PDB entry 7YZ6 | X-ray diffraction, 2.10 A resolution | chains B and F of the 3 polymer chains in the assembly

Chain B:
Molecule: Tubulin beta-2B chain
From: Bos taurus
UniProtKB: Q6B856 (TBB2B_BOVIN); numbering as in UniProt (aligned over 1-445)
Sequence (445 residues; numbered 1 to 445; the number before each row is that of its first residue):
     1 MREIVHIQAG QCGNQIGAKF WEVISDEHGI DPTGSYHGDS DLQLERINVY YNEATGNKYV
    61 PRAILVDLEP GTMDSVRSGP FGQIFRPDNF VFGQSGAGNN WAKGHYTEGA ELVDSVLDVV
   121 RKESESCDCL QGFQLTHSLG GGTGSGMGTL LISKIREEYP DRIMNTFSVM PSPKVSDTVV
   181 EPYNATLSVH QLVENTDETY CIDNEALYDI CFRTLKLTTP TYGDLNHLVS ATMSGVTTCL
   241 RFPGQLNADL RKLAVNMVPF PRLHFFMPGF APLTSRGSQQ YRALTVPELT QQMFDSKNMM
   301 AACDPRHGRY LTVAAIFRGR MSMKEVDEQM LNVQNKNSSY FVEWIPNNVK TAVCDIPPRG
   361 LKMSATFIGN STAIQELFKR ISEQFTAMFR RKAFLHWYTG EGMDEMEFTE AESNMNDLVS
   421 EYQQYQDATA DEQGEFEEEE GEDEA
Not modelled in the structure: 279-283, 432-445
UniProt features mapped onto this chain:
  - motif: Met1 to Ile4 (MREI motif)
  - binding site (GTP): Gln11, Glu69, Ser138, Gly142, Thr143, Gly144, Asn204, Asn226
  - binding site (Mg(2+)): Glu69
  - modified residue: Ser40 (Phosphoserine), Thr55 (Phosphothreonine), Lys58 (N6-acetyllysine), Ser172 (Phosphoserine), Thr285 (Phosphothreonine), Thr290 (Phosphothreonine), Arg318 (Omega-N-methylarginine), Glu438 (5-glutamyl polyglutamate)
  - cross-link (Glycyl lysine isopeptide (Lys-Gly)): Lys58 (interchain with G-Cter in ubiquitin), Lys324 (interchain with G-Cter in ubiquitin)
Ligand contacts:
  - GTP (guanosine-5'-triphosphate): Gly10, Gln11, Cys12, Gln15, Ile16, Asp67, Ala97, Gly98, Asn99, Asn100, Ser138, Gly140, Gly141, Gly142, Thr143, Gly144, Ser145, Val169, Pro171, Val175, Ser176, Glu181, Asn204, Leu207, Tyr222, Leu225, Asn226
  - Azo-Combretastatin A4 (cis) (IBL): Val236, Cys239, Leu240, Leu246, Ala248, Asp249, Lys252, Leu253, Asn256, Met257, Thr312, Val313, Ala314, Ala315, Ile316, Asn348, Lys350, Thr351, Ala352, Ile368

Chain F:
Molecule: Designed Ankyrin Repeat Protein (DARPIN) D1
From: synthetic construct
Notes: antibody fragment or engineered binder
Sequence (169 residues; numbered 1 to 169; the number before each row is that of its first residue):
     1 MRGSHHHHHH GSDLGKKLLE AARAGQDDEV RILMANGADV NATDASGLTP LHLAATYGHL
    61 EIVEVLLKHG ADVNAIDIMG STPLHLAALI GHLEIVEVLL KHGADVNAVD TWGDTPLHLA
   121 AIMGHLEIVE VLLKHGADVN AQDKFGKTAF DISIDNGNED LAEILQKLN
Not modelled in the structure: 1-12, 168-169

Chain B / chain F interface:
Pairs across the interface (27):
  Pro173(B) - Met123(F)
  Lys174(B) - Asn158(F)  hydrogen bond
  Lys174(B) - Asp160(F)  salt bridge
  Asp177(B) - Met123(F)
  Asp177(B) - His125(F)  salt bridge
  Val179(B) - Ile90(F)
  Arg213(B) - Glu159(F)  salt bridge
  Arg213(B) - Asp160(F)  salt bridge
  Arg213(B) - Glu163(F)  salt bridge
  Glu383(B) - Ile122(F)
  Glu383(B) - Asn156(F)  hydrogen bond
  Gln384(B) - Ile122(F)  hydrogen bond (side chain-backbone)
  Gln384(B) - Met123(F)
  Ala387(B) - Leu89(F)
  Ala387(B) - Ile122(F)  hydrophobic
  Met388(B) - Ile90(F)  hydrophobic
  Met388(B) - Met123(F)  hydrophobic
  Arg390(B) - Trp112(F)
  Arg390(B) - Phe145(F)
  Arg391(B) - Asp110(F)  salt bridge
  Arg391(B) - Trp112(F)
  Arg391(B) - Asp114(F)  salt bridge
  Arg391(B) - Leu119(F)
  Phe394(B) - Thr56(F)
  Phe394(B) - Tyr57(F)  hydrophobic
  Phe394(B) - Ile90(F)  hydrophobic
  His396(B) - Tyr57(F)  hydrogen bond
Also at the interface, not in a pair above, chain B (18 interface residues in all): Pro182, Asp209, Phe212, Arg380, Ala393
Also at the interface, not in a pair above, chain F (21 interface residues in all): Ser81, Leu86, Gly124, Ile152

In short:
18 residues of chain B and 21 residues of chain F are in contact; the contacts include 4 hydrogen bonds and 7
salt bridges. Polar contacts include Lys174(B)-Asp160(F), Asp177(B)-His125(F) and Arg213(B)-Glu159(F). Ligands
of chain B: Azo-Combretastatin A4 (cis) and GTP.
Chain B is Tubulin beta-2B chain (Bos taurus) and chain F is Designed Ankyrin Repeat Protein (DARPIN) D1
(synthetic construct); the structure, Molecular snapshots of drug release from tubulin: Dark (steady state),
was determined by X-ray diffraction (same publication as 7YYY, 7YYZ, 7YZ0, 7YZ1, 7YZ2, 7YZ3 and 7YZ5).
